PDB entry 7MGM | electron microscopy, 3.10 A resolution | chains A and C of the 3 polymer chains in the assembly

[Chain A]
Name: dynein AAA3-WalkerB mutant (E2488Q)
From: Saccharomyces cerevisiae
UniProt: A0A7I9C1Z7 (A0A7I9C1Z7_YEASX); numbering as in UniProt (aligned over 1219-4092)
Amino-acid sequence (2875 residues; numbered 1218 to 4092; the number before each row is that of its first residue):
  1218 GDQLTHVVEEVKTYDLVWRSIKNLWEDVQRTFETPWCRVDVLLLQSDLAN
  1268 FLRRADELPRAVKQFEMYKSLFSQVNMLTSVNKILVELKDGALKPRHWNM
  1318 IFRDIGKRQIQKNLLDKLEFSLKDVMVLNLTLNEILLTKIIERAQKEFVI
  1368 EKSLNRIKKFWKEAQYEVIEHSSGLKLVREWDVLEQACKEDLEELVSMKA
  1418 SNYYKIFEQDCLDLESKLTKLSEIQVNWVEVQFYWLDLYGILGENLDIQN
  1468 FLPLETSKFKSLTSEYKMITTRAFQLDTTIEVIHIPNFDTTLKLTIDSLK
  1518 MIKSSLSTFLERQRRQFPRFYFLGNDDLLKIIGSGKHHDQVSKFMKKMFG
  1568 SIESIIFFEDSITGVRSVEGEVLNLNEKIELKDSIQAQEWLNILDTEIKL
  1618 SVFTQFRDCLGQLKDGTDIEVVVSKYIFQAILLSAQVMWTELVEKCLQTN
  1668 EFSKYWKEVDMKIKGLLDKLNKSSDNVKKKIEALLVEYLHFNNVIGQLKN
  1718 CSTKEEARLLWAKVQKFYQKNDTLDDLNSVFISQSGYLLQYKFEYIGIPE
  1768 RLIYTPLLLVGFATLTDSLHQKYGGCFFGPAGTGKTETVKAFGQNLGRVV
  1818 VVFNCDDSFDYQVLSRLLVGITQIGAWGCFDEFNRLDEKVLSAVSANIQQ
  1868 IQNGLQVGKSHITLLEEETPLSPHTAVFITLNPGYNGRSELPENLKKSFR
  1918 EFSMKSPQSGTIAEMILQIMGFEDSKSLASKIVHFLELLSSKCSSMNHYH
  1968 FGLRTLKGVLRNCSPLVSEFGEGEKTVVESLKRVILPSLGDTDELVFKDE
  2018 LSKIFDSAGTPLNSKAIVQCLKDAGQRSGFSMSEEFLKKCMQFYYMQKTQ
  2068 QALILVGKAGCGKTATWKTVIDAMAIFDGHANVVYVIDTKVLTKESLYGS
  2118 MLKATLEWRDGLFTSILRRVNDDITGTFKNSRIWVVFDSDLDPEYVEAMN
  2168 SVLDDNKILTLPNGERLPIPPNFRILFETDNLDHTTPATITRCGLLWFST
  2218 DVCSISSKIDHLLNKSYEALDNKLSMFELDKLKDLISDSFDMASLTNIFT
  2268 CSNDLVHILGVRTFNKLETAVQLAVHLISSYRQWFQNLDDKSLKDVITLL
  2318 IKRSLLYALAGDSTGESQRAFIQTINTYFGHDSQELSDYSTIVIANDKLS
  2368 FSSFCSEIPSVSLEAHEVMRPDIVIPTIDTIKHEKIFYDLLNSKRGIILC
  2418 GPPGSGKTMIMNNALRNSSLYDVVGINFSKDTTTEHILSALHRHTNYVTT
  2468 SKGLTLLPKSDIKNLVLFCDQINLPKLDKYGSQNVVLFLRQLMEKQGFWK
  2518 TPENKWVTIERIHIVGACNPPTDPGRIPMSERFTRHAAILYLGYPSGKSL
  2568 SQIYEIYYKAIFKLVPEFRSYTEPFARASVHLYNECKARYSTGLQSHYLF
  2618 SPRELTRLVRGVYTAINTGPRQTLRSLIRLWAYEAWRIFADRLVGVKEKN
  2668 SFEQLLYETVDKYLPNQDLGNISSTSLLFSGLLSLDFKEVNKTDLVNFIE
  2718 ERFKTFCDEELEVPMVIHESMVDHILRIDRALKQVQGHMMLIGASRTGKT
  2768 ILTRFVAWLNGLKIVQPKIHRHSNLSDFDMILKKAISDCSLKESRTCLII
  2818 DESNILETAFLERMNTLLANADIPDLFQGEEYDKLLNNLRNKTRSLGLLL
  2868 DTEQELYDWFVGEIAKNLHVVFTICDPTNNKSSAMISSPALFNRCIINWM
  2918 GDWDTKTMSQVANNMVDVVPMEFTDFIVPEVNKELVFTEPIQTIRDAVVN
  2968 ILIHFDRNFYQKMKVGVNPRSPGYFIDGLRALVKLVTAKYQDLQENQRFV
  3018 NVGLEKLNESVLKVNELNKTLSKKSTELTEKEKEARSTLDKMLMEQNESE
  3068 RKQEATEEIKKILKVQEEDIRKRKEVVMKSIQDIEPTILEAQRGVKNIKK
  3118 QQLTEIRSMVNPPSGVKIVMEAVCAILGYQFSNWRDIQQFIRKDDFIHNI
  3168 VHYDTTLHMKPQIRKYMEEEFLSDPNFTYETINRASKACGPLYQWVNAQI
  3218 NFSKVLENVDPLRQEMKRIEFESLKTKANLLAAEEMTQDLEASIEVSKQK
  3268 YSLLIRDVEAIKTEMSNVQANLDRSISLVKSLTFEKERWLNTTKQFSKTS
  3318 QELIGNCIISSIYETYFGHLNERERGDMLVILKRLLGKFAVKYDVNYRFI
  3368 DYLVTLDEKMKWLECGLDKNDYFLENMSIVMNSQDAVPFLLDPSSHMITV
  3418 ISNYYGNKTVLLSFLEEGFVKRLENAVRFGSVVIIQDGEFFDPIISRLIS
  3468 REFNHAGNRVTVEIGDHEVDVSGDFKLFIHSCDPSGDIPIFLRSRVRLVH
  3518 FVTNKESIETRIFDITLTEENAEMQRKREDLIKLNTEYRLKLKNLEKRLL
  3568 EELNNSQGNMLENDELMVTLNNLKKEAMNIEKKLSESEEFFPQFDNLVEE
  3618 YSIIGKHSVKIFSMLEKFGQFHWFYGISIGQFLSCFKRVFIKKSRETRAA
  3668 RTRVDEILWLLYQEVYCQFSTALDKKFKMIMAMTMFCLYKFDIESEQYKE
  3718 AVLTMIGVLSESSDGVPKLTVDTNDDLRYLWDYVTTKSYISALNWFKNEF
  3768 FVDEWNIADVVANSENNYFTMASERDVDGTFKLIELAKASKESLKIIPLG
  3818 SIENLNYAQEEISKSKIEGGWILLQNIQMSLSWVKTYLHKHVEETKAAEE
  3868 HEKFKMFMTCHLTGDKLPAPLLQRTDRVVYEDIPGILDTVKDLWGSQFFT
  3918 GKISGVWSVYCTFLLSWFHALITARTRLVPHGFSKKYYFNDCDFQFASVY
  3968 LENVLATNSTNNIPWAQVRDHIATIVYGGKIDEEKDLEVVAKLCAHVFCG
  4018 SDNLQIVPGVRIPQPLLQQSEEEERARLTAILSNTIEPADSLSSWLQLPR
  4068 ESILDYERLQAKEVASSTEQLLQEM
Disordered / not traced: 1218-1509, 2025-2029, 2238-2243, 2362-2365, 2467-2469, 2683-2685, 3035-3288, 3574-3581, 3660-3668, 3738-3740, 3862-3867, 3915-3921, 4092
Sequence notes: insertion (1218); variant Q2488 (Glu in A0A7I9C1Z7)
Bound ions: Mg2+ site 1: T1803, D1848 (together with ATP); Mg2+ site 2: T2081, E2195 (together with ATP)
Ligand contacts:
  - ADP (adenosine-5'-diphosphate): P2731, M2732, V2733, H2735, M2738, A2761, S2762, R2763, T2764, G2765, K2766, T2767, I2768, W2920, M2932, I2993, R2997, R3512
  - ATP (adenosine-5'-triphosphate), molecule 1: L1769, I1770, T1772, P1797, A1798, G1799, T1800, G1801, K1802, T1803, E1804, D1848, E1849, N1899, I1929, L1970, R1971, K1974, R1978, D2171, D2172, A2205, R2209
  - ATP, molecule 2: F2047, S2048, F2053, K2075, A2076, G2077, C2078, G2079, K2080, T2081, A2082, E2195, V2219, C2220, S2224, K2225, H2228, L2229, E2285, R2507, E2511, R2549, R2552
  - ATP, molecule 3: I2390, V2391, I2392, T2397, P2419, P2420, G2421, S2422, G2423, K2424, T2425, M2426, Q2488, N2536, P2562, I2570, Y2571, Y2574, P2619, R2620, T2623, N2910
From the paper describing this entry:
  - mutagenesis - N3475DEL/R3476DEL (1.75-fold): decreased binding to Nuclear distribution protein PAC1 (chain C)

[Chain C]
Name: Nuclear distribution protein PAC1
From: Saccharomyces cerevisiae
UniProt: P39946 (LIS1_YEAST); residues 1-494 here = UniProt positions 1-494
Amino-acid sequence (495 residues; each row starts with the number of its first residue; numbering starts at 0):
     0 GMTNWQQQLPLTDTQKNELDKSVLRYLNWNYKQTVRHEHAQDYESVRHAI
    50 VTLSGFLLQESVDRQEFISNNDTSNESMVDIDELLLPKKWNSIVRLQKKI
   100 IELEQNTETLVSQIKDLNTQVSELAQFKPTTSNGTSAHNVLKWIPRNLPS
   150 CLINVESSVTSVKLHPNLPIVFVATDHGKLYAFDLFNYTIPLASLQSHTK
   200 AITSMDVLFTNYTNSSKKNYLVIVTASKDLQIHVFKWVSEECKFQQIRSL
   250 LGHEHIVSAVKIWQKNNDVHIASCSRDQTVKIWDFHNGWSLKTFQPHSQW
   300 VRSIDVLGDYIISGSHDTTLRLTHWPSGNGLSVGTGHEFPIEKVKFIHFI
   350 EDSPEIRFRTPSTDRYKNWGMQYCVSASRDRTIKIWEIPLPTLMAHRAPI
   400 PNPTDSNFRCVLTLKGHLSWVRDISIRGQYLFSCADDKSVRCWDLNTGQC
   450 LHVWEKLHTGFVNCLDLDVDFDSNVTPRQMMVTGGLDCKSNVFMR
Disordered / not traced: 0-138, 214-215, 352-353, 393-396
Sequence notes: insertion (0)
From the paper describing this entry:
  - self-association interface (contacts with another copy of this molecule): I189

[Chain A / chain C interface]
Pairs across the interface (20):
  G2698(A) with R380(C)
  L2699(A) with R380(C)
  S2701(A) with R380(C), hydrogen bond (backbone-side chain)
  L2702(A) with H416(C)
  E2718(A) with F460(C); L485(C)
  R2719(A) with S418(C); W419(C); D435(C), salt bridge; F460(C)
  E2726(A) with R275(C); H315(C), salt bridge; R378(C), salt bridge
  W2775(A) with W419(C), hydrophobic
  L2776(A) with F338(C)
  N2777(A) with F338(C)
  G2778(A) with F338(C)
  A3473(A) with H254(C)
  G3474(A) with K199(C), hydrogen bond (backbone-side chain); L229(C)
Interface residues without a listed pair, chain A (18 interface residues in all): L2700, F2715, D2725, H3472, N3475
Interface residues without a listed pair, chain C (17 interface residues in all): R301, G415, L417
Interface features reported in the paper:
  - interface residues, chain A: N3475(A)
  - interface residues, chain C: H254(C)

[Summary]
The interface between chain A and chain C involves 18 residues on one side and 17 on the other; the contacts
include 2 hydrogen bonds and 3 salt bridges. Polar contacts include R2719(A)-D435(C), E2726(A)-H315(C) and
E2726(A)-R378(C). From the paper: N3475DEL/R3476DEL of chain A reduce binding to Nuclear distribution protein
PAC1 (chain C); interface residues N3475(A) and H254(C).
Chain A is dynein AAA3-WalkerB mutant (E2488Q) and chain C is Nuclear distribution protein PAC1, both from
Saccharomyces cerevisiae; the structure, Structure of yeast cytoplasmic dynein with AAA3 Walker B mutation
bound to Lis1, was determined by electron microscopy.
